Entry 1XV5 (X-ray diffraction, 1.73 A resolution); this record covers chain A.

Chain A:
Name: DNA alpha-glucosyltransferase
From: Enterobacteria phage T4
Notes: EC 2.4.1.26
UniProtKB: P04519 (GSTA_BPT4); residues 1001-1400 here correspond to UniProt positions 1-400 (UniProt number = residue number - 1000)
Chain sequence (401 residues; numbered 1000 to 1400; the number before each row is that of its first residue):
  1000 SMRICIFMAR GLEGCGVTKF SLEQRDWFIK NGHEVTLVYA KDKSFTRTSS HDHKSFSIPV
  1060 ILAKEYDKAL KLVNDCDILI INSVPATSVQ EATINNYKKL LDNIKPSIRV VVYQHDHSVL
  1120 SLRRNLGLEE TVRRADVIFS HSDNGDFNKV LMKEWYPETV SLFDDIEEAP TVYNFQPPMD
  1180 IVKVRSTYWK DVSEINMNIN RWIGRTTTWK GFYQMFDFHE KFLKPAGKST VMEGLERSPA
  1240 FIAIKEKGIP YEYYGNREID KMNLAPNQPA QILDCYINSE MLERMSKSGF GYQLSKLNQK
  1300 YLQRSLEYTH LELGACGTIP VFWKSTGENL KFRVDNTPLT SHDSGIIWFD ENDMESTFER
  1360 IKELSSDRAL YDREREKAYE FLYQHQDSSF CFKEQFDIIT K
Modified residues: Cys1014 (s,s-(2-hydroxyethyl)thiocysteine; CME); Cys1274 (s,s-(2-hydroxyethyl)thiocysteine; CME)
Differences from the reference sequence: cloning artifact (1000); modified residue (1014, 1274)
Small-molecule neighbours: UDP (uridine-5'-diphosphate): Gly1013, Cys1014, Gly1015, Val1016, Lys1018, Arg1046, Ser1049, His1050, Gly1203, Arg1204, Trp1208, Lys1209, Gly1233, Cys1274, Tyr1275, Asn1277, Met1280, Glu1306, Tyr1307, Thr1308, Glu1311

In short:
Chain A binds UDP.
Chain A is DNA alpha-glucosyltransferase (Enterobacteria phage T4); the structure, alpha-glucosyltransferase
(AGT) in complex with UDP, was determined by X-ray diffraction together with 1Y6F, 1Y6G, 1Y8Z and 1YA6 from
the same study.
